5HHQ - chains A and B of the 3 polymer chains in the assembly; structure by X-ray diffraction, 2.10 A resolution.

[Chain A]
Protein: HLA class I histocompatibility antigen, A-2 alpha chain
Source organism: Homo sapiens
UniProt: P01892 (1A02_HUMAN); residues 1-274 here correspond to UniProt positions 25-298 (UniProt number = residue number + 24)
Sequence (274 residues; row label = number of the first residue in the row):
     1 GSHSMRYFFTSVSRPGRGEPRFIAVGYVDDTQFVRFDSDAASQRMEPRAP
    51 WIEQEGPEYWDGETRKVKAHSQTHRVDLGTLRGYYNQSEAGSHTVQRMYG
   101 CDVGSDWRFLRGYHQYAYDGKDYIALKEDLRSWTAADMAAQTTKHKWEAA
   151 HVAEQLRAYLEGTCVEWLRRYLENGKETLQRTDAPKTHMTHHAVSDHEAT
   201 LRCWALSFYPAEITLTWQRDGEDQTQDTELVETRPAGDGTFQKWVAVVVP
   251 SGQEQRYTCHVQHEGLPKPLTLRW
Differences from the reference sequence: conflict V245 (Ala269 in P01892)
Disulfides: C101-C164, C203-C259

[Chain B]
Protein: Beta-2-microglobulin
Source organism: Homo sapiens
UniProt: P61769 (B2MG_HUMAN); residues 1-99 here correspond to UniProt positions 21-119 (UniProt number = residue number + 20)
Sequence (100 residues; each row starts with the number of its first residue; numbering starts at 0):
     0 MIQRTPKIQVYSRHPAENGKSNFLNCYVSGFHPSDIEVDLLKNGERIEKV
    50 EHSDLSFSKDWSFYLLYYTEFTPTEKDEYACRVNHVTLSQPKIVKWDRDM
Unresolved in the structure: 0
Differences from the reference sequence: initiating methionine (0)
Disulfides: C25-C80
UniProt features mapped onto this chain:
  - modified residue: Q2 (Pyrrolidone carboxylic acid)
  - glycosylation: I1 (N-linked (Glc) (glycation) isoleucine), K19 (N-linked (Glc) (glycation) lysine), K41 (N-linked (Glc) (glycation) lysine), K48 (N-linked (Glc) (glycation) lysine), K58 (N-linked (Glc) (glycation) lysine), K91 (N-linked (Glc) (glycation) lysine), K94 (N-linked (Glc) (glycation) lysine)

[Chain A / chain B interface]
Residue-residue contacts (51; chain A residue first):
  F8(A) - S55(B)
  F8(A) - F56(B)
  F9(A) - F56(B)
  T10(A) - F56(B)
  T10(A) - F62(B)
  V12(A) - S33(B)
  I23(A) - L54(B)  hydrophobic
  V25(A) - D53(B)
  V25(A) - S55(B)
  Y27(A) - S55(B)
  Y27(A) - Y63(B)  hydrogen bond
  Q32(A) - D53(B)  hydrogen bond
  R35(A) - D53(B)  salt bridge
  R48(A) - D53(B)  salt bridge
  Q96(A) - H31(B)  hydrogen bond
  Q96(A) - F56(B)
  Q96(A) - W60(B)  hydrogen bond (side chain-backbone)
  Q96(A) - F62(B)
  R97(A) - F56(B)
  Q115(A) - W60(B)
  Y116(A) - W60(B)
  A117(A) - W60(B)
  D119(A) - I1(B)
  D119(A) - H31(B)
  G120(A) - I1(B)
  G120(A) - R3(B)  hydrogen bond (backbone-side chain)
  G120(A) - H31(B)
  G120(A) - W60(B)
  K121(A) - I1(B)
  D122(A) - W60(B)  hydrogen bond
  H192(A) - D98(B)
  R202(A) - D98(B)  hydrogen bond (side chain-backbone)
  W204(A) - D98(B)
  W204(A) - M99(B)
  V231(A) - Q8(B)
  E232(A) - Q8(B)  hydrogen bond (backbone-side chain)
  E232(A) - Y26(B)
  E232(A) - S28(B)  hydrogen bond
  R234(A) - Q8(B)  hydrogen bond
  R234(A) - Y10(B)
  R234(A) - M99(B)  hydrogen bond (side chain-backbone)
  P235(A) - Y10(B)  hydrogen bond (backbone-side chain)
  P235(A) - N24(B)
  P235(A) - Y26(B)
  A236(A) - R12(B)  hydrogen bond (backbone-side chain)
  A236(A) - N24(B)  hydrogen bond (backbone-side chain)
  G237(A) - R12(B)
  Q242(A) - Y10(B)
  Q242(A) - S11(B)  hydrogen bond (side chain-backbone)
  Q242(A) - R12(B)  hydrogen bond (side chain-backbone)
  W244(A) - M99(B)  hydrogen bond (side chain-backbone)
Other interface residues (no listed pair), chain A (35 interface residues in all): T94, M98, L206, T233, D238
Other interface residues (no listed pair), chain B (24 interface residues in all): H13, P14, K58, L65

[Overview]
35 residues of chain A face 24 of chain B across their interface; the contacts include 17 hydrogen bonds and 2
salt bridges. Polar pairs include R35(A)-D53(B), R48(A)-D53(B) and Y27(A)-Y63(B).
Here chain A is HLA class I histocompatibility antigen, A-2 alpha chain and chain B is Beta-2-microglobulin,
both from Homo sapiens. Entry 5HHQ (Crystal Structure of HLA-A*0201 in complex with M1-L3W) was determined by
X-ray diffraction (same publication as 5HHM, 5HHN, 5HHO and 5HHP).
